PDB entry 4P6L | X-ray diffraction, 2.80 A resolution | chains A and B

# Chain A (and B)
Protein: Computationally Designed Transporter of Zn(II) and proton
Notes: chain B of this document is another copy of the same molecule, construct and numbering; everything in this record applies to it too
Sequence (26 residues; each row starts with the number of its first residue):
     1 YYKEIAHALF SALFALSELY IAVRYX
Modified / non-standard residues: NH2 (amino group) at position 26

# Interface between chain A and chain B
Contacting residue pairs (22; chain A residue first):
  Tyr1(A) - Ala22(B)
  Tyr1(A) - Val23(B)  hydrogen bond (side chain-backbone)
  Glu4(A) - Ala22(B)
  Ile5(A) - Leu19(B)
  Ile5(A) - Ala22(B)
  Ile5(A) - Val23(B)  hydrophobic
  Ala8(A) - Leu19(B)  hydrophobic
  Leu9(A) - Leu19(B)
  Ser11(A) - Ala15(B)
  Ala12(A) - Ala15(B)  hydrophobic
  Ala15(A) - Ser11(B)
  Ala15(A) - Ala12(B)  hydrophobic
  Ala15(A) - Ala15(B)  hydrophobic
  Leu19(A) - Ile5(B)
  Leu19(A) - Ala8(B)  hydrophobic
  Leu19(A) - Leu9(B)
  Leu19(A) - Ala12(B)  hydrophobic
  Ala22(A) - Tyr1(B)  hydrogen bond (backbone-side chain)
  Ala22(A) - Ile5(B)
  Val23(A) - Tyr1(B)  hydrogen bond (backbone-side chain)
  Val23(A) - Ile5(B)  hydrophobic
  NH2_26(A) - Tyr1(B)
Also at the interface, not in a pair above, chain A (14 interface residues in all): Leu16, Glu18
Also at the interface, not in a pair above, chain B (14 interface residues in all): Glu4, Leu16, Glu18, NH2_26

# Overview
The chain A/chain B interface involves 14 residues from each chain, with 3 hydrogen bonds. Polar contacts
include Tyr1(A)-Val23(B) and Ala22(A)-Tyr1(B).
Both chains are Computationally Designed Transporter of Zn(II) and proton. Entry 4P6L (Crystal Structure of
the Computationally Designed Transmembrane Metallotransporter in Octyl Glucoside) was determined by X-ray
diffraction (same publication as 4P6J and 4P6K).
